Entry 1NHG (X-ray diffraction, 2.43 A resolution); this record covers chains A and D of the 4 polymer chains in the assembly.

[Chain A]
Molecule: enoyl-acyl carrier reductase
Organism: Plasmodium falciparum
Notes: EC 1.3.1.9
UniProtKB: Q9BH77 (Q9BH77_PLAFA); residues 97-325 here = UniProt positions 97-325
Chain sequence (229 residues; each row starts with the number of its first residue):
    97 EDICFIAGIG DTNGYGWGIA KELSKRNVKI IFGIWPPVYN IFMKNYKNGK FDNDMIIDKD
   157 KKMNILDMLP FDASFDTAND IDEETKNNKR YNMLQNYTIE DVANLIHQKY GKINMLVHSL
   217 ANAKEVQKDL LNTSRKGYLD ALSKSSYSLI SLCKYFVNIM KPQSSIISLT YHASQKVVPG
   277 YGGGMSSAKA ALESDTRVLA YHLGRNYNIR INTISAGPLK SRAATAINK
Small-molecule neighbours:
  - NAD (nicotinamide-adenine-dinucleotide): G104, I105, G106, D107, G110, Y111, G112, W131, V134, F167, D168, A169, S170, S215, L216, A217, N218, K240, L265, T266, Y267, Y277, K285, A312, G313, P314, L315, S317, R318, A319, A320
  - triclosan (TCL): A217, N218, A219, V222, Y267, Y277, M281, K285, A319, A320, I323

[Chain D]
Molecule: enoyl-acyl carrier reductase
Organism: Plasmodium falciparum
Notes: EC 1.3.1.9
UniProtKB: Q9BH77 (Q9BH77_PLAFA); residue numbers follow UniProt; this construct covers 366-425
Chain sequence (60 residues; numbered 366 to 425; the number before each row is that of its first residue):
   366 YTFIDYAIEY SEKYAPLRQK LLSTDIGSVA SFLLSRESRA ITGQTIYVDN GLNIMFLPDD

[Interface between chain A and chain D]
Pairs across the interface (15; chain A residue first):
  R122(A) with E402(D), salt bridge
  R293(A) with I419(D)
  A296(A) with P381(D); I419(D), hydrophobic
  Y297(A) with M420(D), hydrophobic; D424(D), hydrogen bond
  G300(A) with P381(D); L382(D)
  R301(A) with K378(D), hydrogen bond (side chain-backbone); Y379(D), hydrogen bond (side chain-backbone); A380(D), hydrogen bond (side chain-backbone); P381(D), hydrogen bond (backbone-backbone); R383(D); D424(D), salt bridge
  R306(A) with L382(D)
Also at the interface, not in a pair above, chain A (10 interface residues in all): E118, N304, I305
Also at the interface, not in a pair above, chain D (11 interface residues in all): Q384

[Summary]
10 residues of chain A face 11 of chain D across their interface; the contacts include 5 hydrogen bonds and 2
salt bridges. Polar pairs include R122(A)-E402(D), R301(A)-D424(D) and Y297(A)-D424(D). Chain A binds NAD and
triclosan.
Chain A is enoyl-acyl carrier reductase and chain D is enoyl-acyl carrier reductase, both from Plasmodium
falciparum; the structure, Crystal structure analysis of plasmodium falciparum enoyl-acyl-carrier-protein
reductase with triclosan, was determined by X-ray diffraction, deposited together with 1NHW, 1NNU and 1VRW.
